PDB entry 8INB | electron microscopy, 3.10 A resolution | chains A and B of the 4 polymer chains in the assembly

== Chain A ==
Name: Cas12j-SF05
Source organism: Biggievirus Mos11
Amino-acid sequence (737 residues; numbered 1 to 737; the number before each row is that of its first residue):
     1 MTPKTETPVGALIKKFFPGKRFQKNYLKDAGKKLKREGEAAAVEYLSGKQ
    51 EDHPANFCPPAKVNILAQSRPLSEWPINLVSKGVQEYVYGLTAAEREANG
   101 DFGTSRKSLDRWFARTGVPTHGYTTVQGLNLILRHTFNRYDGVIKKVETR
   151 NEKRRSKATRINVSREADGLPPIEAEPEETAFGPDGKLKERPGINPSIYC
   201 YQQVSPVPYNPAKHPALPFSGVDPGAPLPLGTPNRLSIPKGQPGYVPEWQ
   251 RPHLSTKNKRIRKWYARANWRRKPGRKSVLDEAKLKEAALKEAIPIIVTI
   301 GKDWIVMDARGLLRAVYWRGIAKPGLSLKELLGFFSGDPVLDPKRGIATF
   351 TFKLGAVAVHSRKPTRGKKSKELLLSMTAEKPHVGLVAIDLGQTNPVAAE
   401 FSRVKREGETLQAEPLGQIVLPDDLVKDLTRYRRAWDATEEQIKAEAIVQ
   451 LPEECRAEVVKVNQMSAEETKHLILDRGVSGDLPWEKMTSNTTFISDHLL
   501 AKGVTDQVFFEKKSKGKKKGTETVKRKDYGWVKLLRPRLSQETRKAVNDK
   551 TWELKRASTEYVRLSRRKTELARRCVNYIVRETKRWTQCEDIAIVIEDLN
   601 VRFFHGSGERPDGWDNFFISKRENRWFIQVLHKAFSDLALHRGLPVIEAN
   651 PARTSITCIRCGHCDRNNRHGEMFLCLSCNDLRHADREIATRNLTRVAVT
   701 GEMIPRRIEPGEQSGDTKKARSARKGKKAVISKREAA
Not modelled in the structure: 1-53, 466-536, 599-625, 650-737
Reported in the primary citation:
  - binding site for Ts-DNA: Gln127, Gln202, Ser336

== Chain B ==
Molecule: crRNA
Sequence (57 nucleotides; numbered -36 to 20; the number before each row is that of its first residue; numbers below 1 keep their minus sign (G-36 is residue -36)):
   -36 GCCGUCAACGUUCAACGCUUGCUCGGUUCGCCGAGACUCCCCUACGUGCU
    14 GCUGAAG
Not modelled in the structure: -36 to -20, 17-20

== How chain A and chain B interact ==
Pairs across the interface (116; chain A residue first):
  Phe57(A) - U1(B)  base contact
  Pro59(A) - U1(B)  phosphate contact
  Pro60(A) - U1(B)  base contact
  Pro60(A) - C2(B)  sugar contact
  Lys62(A) - C2(B)  hydrogen bond to the sugar
  Asn64(A) - U-17(B)  base contact
  Asn64(A) - G-16(B)  sugar contact
  Lys146(A) - U6(B)  base contact
  Glu190(A) - U6(B)  hydrogen bond to the sugar
  Glu190(A) - A7(B)  sugar contact
  Arg191(A) - U6(B)  sugar contact
  Pro192(A) - C5(B)  sugar contact
  Gly193(A) - C5(B)  hydrogen bond to the sugar
  Ile194(A) - C5(B)  sugar contact
  Asn195(A) - C4(B)  hydrogen bond to the sugar
  Pro196(A) - C4(B)  sugar contact
  Pro229(A) - U-18(B)  base contact
  Leu230(A) - U-18(B)  phosphate contact
  Gly231(A) - U-18(B)  hydrogen bond to the phosphate
  Arg235(A) - C-5(B)  salt bridge to the phosphate
  Pro243(A) - C-6(B)  phosphate contact
  Gly244(A) - C-6(B)  hydrogen bond to the phosphate
  Tyr245(A) - G-7(B)  hydrogen bond to the sugar
  Tyr245(A) - C-6(B)  sugar contact
  Val246(A) - C-5(B)  phosphate contact
  Pro247(A) - G-7(B)  base contact
  Trp249(A) - U-10(B)  sugar contact
  Trp249(A) - U-9(B)  stacking on the base
  Trp249(A) - G-7(B)  base contact
  Gln250(A) - C-5(B)  sugar contact
  His253(A) - G-4(B)  sugar contact
  Leu254(A) - C-5(B)  phosphate contact
  Leu254(A) - G-4(B)  phosphate contact
  Ser255(A) - G-4(B)  hydrogen bond to the phosphate
  Ser255(A) - A-3(B)  phosphate contact
  Lys257(A) - A-3(B)  phosphate contact
  Lys257(A) - G-2(B)  salt bridge to the phosphate
  Asn258(A) - C-19(B)  base contact
  Lys259(A) - C-5(B)  sugar contact
  Lys259(A) - G-4(B)  phosphate contact
  Lys259(A) - A-3(B)  hydrogen bond to the base
  Arg260(A) - C-19(B)  sugar contact
  Arg260(A) - U-17(B)  salt bridge to the phosphate
  Arg260(A) - G-16(B)  hydrogen bond to the base
  Arg260(A) - C-15(B)  base contact
  Ile261(A) - C-19(B)  hydrogen bond to the sugar
  Ile261(A) - U-18(B)  sugar contact
  Ile261(A) - U-17(B)  phosphate contact
  Arg262(A) - U-17(B)  phosphate contact
  Arg262(A) - C-5(B)  base contact
  Arg262(A) - G-4(B)  base contact
  Arg262(A) - A-3(B)  base contact
  Lys263(A) - U-18(B)  sugar contact
  Lys263(A) - U-17(B)  hydrogen bond to the phosphate
  Trp264(A) - C-6(B)  phosphate contact
  Tyr265(A) - U-18(B)  hydrogen bond to the base
  Ala266(A) - G-16(B)  phosphate contact
  Arg267(A) - G-16(B)  hydrogen bond to the phosphate
  Arg267(A) - C-15(B)  phosphate contact
  Asn269(A) - C-6(B)  hydrogen bond to the base
  Trp270(A) - C-6(B)  phosphate contact
  Arg271(A) - C-13(B)  base contact
  Arg271(A) - G-12(B)  base contact
  Lys273(A) - G-12(B)  hydrogen bond to the base
  Lys273(A) - G-11(B)  salt bridge to the phosphate
  Gly275(A) - U-10(B)  base contact
  Gly275(A) - C-8(B)  hydrogen bond to the base
  Arg276(A) - G-12(B)  hydrogen bond to the base
  Arg276(A) - G-11(B)  hydrogen bond to the base
  Arg276(A) - U-10(B)  hydrogen bond to the base
  Arg276(A) - C-6(B)  base contact
  Arg276(A) - C-5(B)  base contact
  Lys277(A) - U-9(B)  salt bridge to the phosphate
  Lys277(A) - C-8(B)  hydrogen bond to the sugar
  Ser278(A) - C-8(B)  hydrogen bond to the base
  Glu292(A) - U-18(B)  base contact
  Ile294(A) - U-18(B)  base contact
  Arg310(A) - U-18(B)  hydrogen bond to the base
  Arg310(A) - U-17(B)  hydrogen bond to the sugar
  Gly311(A) - U-17(B)  base contact
  Leu313(A) - U-18(B)  base contact
  Arg314(A) - U-17(B)  hydrogen bond to the base
  Arg314(A) - G-16(B)  hydrogen bond to the base
  Arg314(A) - A-1(B)  base contact
  Arg314(A) - C0(B)  hydrogen bond to the base
  Tyr317(A) - C-19(B)  phosphate contact
  Tyr317(A) - U-18(B)  phosphate contact
  Trp318(A) - C-19(B)  base contact
  Trp318(A) - C0(B)  stacking on the base
  Arg319(A) - C0(B)  hydrogen bond to the phosphate
  Arg319(A) - U1(B)  salt bridge to the phosphate
  Asp342(A) - C4(B)  phosphate contact
  Arg345(A) - C3(B)  salt bridge to the phosphate
  Arg345(A) - C4(B)  salt bridge to the phosphate
  Asp428(A) - C-13(B)  sugar contact
  Arg431(A) - C-13(B)  hydrogen bond to the sugar
  Arg431(A) - G-12(B)  phosphate contact
  Lys545(A) - C8(B)  hydrogen bond to the sugar
  Asp549(A) - C8(B)  base contact
  Arg563(A) - U-14(B)  salt bridge to the phosphate
  Arg563(A) - C-13(B)  salt bridge to the phosphate
  Arg566(A) - C-15(B)  sugar contact
  Arg567(A) - U-14(B)  sugar contact
  Arg567(A) - C-13(B)  sugar contact
  Glu570(A) - U-14(B)  sugar contact
  Glu570(A) - G-2(B)  base contact
  Glu570(A) - A-1(B)  sugar contact
  Arg573(A) - A-1(B)  hydrogen bond to the sugar
  Arg573(A) - C0(B)  sugar contact
  Arg573(A) - C2(B)  salt bridge to the phosphate
  Arg574(A) - A-3(B)  sugar contact
  Arg574(A) - G-2(B)  sugar contact
  Arg574(A) - A-1(B)  sugar contact
  Asn577(A) - A-1(B)  hydrogen bond to the phosphate
  Asn577(A) - C0(B)  hydrogen bond to the phosphate
  His641(A) - U1(B)  base contact
Interface residues without a listed pair, chain A (78 interface residues in all): Ser197, Ala268, Asp308, Pro324, Asn548, Trp552, Arg556, Leu640, Arg642
Interface residues without a listed pair, chain B (29 interface residues in all): G9

== In short ==
Chain A and chain B form an interface of 78 and 29 residues respectively; the contacts include 33 hydrogen
bonds, 11 salt bridges and 2 aromatic stacking contacts. Polar pairs include Lys259(A)-A-3(B),
Arg260(A)-G-16(B) and Tyr265(A)-U-18(B). From the paper: a binding site for Ts-DNA at Gln127(A), Gln202(A) and
Ser336(A).
Here chain A is Cas12j-SF05 (Biggievirus Mos11) and chain B is crRNA. Entry 8INB (Cryo-EM structure of
Cas12j-SF05-crRNA-dsDNA complex) was determined by electron microscopy.
